PDB entry 3PMK | X-ray diffraction, 3.03 A resolution | chains B and Q of the 10 polymer chains in the assembly

# Chain B
Protein: Nucleocapsid protein
Organism: Recombinant vesicular stomatitis Indiana virus rVSV-G/GFP
Reference sequence: B7UCZ2 (B7UCZ2_9RHAB); numbering as in UniProt (aligned over 22-422)
Sequence (404 residues; each row starts with the number of its first residue):
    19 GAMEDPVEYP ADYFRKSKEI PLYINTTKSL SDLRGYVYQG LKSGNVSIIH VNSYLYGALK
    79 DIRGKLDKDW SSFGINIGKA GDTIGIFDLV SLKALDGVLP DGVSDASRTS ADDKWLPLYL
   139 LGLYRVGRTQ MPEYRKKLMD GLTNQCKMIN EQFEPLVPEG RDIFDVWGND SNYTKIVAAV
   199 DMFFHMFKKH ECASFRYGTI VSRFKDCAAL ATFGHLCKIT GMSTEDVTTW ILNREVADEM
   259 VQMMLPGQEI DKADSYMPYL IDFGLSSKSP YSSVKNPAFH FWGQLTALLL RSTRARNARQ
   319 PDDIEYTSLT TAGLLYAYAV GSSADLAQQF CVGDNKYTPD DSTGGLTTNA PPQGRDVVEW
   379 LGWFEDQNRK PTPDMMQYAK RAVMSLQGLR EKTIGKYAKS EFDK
Construct notes: expression tag (19-21)

# Chain Q
Protein: Phosphoprotein
Organism: Recombinant vesicular stomatitis Indiana virus rVSV-G/GFP
Reference sequence: B7UCZ3 (B7UCZ3_9RHAB); residue numbers follow UniProt; this construct covers 1-60
Sequence (68 residues; numbered 1 to 68; the number before each row is that of its first residue):
     1 MDNLTKVREY LKSYSRLDQA VGEIDEIEAQ RAEKSNYELF QEDGVEEHTK PSYFQAADDS
    61 LEHHHHHH
Not modelled in the structure: 1-4, 35-68
Construct notes: expression tag (61-68)

# Interface between chain B and chain Q
Residue-residue contacts - 4 pairs, chain B then chain Q:
  Met21(B) with Glu23(Q)
  Asp23(B) with Glu26(Q)
  Asp320(B) with Ala29(Q)
  Asp321(B) with Asp25(Q)
Interface residues without a listed pair, chain B (5 interface residues in all): Ala20
Interface residues without a listed pair, chain Q (5 interface residues in all): Gly22

# Overview
Chain B and chain Q each contribute 5 residues to their interface.
Chain B is Nucleocapsid protein and chain Q is Phosphoprotein, both from Recombinant vesicular stomatitis
Indiana virus rVSV-G/GFP; the structure, Crystal structure of the Vesicular Stomatitis Virus RNA free
nucleoprotein/phosphoprotein complex, was determined by X-ray diffraction.
